Entry 3R1O (X-ray diffraction, 2.10 A resolution); this record covers chain A.

[Chain A]
Protein: Odorant binding protein, antennal
Organism: Anopheles gambiae
Reference sequence: Q7PXT9 (Q7PXT9_ANOGA); residues 2-127 here correspond to UniProt positions 29-154 (UniProt number = residue number + 27)
Amino-acid sequence (127 residues; row label = number of the first residue in the row):
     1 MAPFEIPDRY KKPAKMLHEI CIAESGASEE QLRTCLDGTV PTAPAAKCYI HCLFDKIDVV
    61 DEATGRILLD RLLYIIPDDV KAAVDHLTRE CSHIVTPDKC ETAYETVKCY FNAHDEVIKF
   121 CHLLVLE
Not modelled in the structure: 1-8, 77-85
Differences from the reference sequence: initiating methionine (1)
Disulfide bonds: C21-C52, C35-C121, C48-C100, C91-C109
What the authors report for this chain:
  - binding site for palmitic acid: C35, P41, Y49, F120
  - conformationally variable residues (order/disorder transition): D78 to T88

[In short]
From the paper: a binding site for palmitic acid at C35, P41 and Y49 among others; conformational variability
at D78.
Chain A is Odorant binding protein, antennal (Anopheles gambiae); the structure, Odorant Binding Protein 7
from Anopheles gambiae with Four Disulfide Bridges, was determined by X-ray diffraction together with 3R1P and
3R1V from the same study.
